PDB entry 3MJG | X-ray diffraction, 2.30 A resolution | chains A and X of the 4 polymer chains in the assembly

# Chain A
Protein: Platelet-derived growth factor subunit B
Source organism: Homo sapiens
UniProt: P01127 (PDGFB_HUMAN); residues -60 to 104 here correspond to UniProt positions 21-185 (UniProt number = residue number + 81)
Amino-acid sequence (172 residues; row label = number of the first residue in the row; numbers below 1 keep their minus sign (Glu-60 is residue -60)):
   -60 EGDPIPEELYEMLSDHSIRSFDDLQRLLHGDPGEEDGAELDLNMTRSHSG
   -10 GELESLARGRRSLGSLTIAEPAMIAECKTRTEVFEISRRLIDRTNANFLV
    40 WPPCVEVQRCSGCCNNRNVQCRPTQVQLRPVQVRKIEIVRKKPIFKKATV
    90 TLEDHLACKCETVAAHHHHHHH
Disordered / not traced: -60 to 5, 103-111
Differences from the reference sequence: expression tag (105-111)
Cystine bridges: Cys16-Cys60, Cys49-Cys97, Cys53-Cys99
Curated features (UniProtKB/Swiss-Prot):
  - site (Involved in receptor binding): Arg27, Ile30
  - glycosylation: Asn-18 (N-linked (GlcNAc...) asparagine)
From the paper describing this entry:
  - contacts within the chain: Arg27-Phe37 (hydrogen bond), Arg27-Ala35 (hydrogen bond), Ile30-Phe37 (hydrophobic contact), Ile30-Val39 (hydrophobic contact), Ile30-Val72 (hydrophobic contact)
  - conformationally variable residues (side-chain flip): Trp40

# Chain X
Protein: Beta-type platelet-derived growth factor receptor
Source organism: Homo sapiens
Notes: EC 2.7.10.1
UniProt: P09619 (PGFRB_HUMAN); residues 33-314 here = UniProt positions 33-314
Amino-acid sequence (289 residues; each row starts with the number of its first residue):
    33 LVVTPPGPELVLNVSSTFVLTCSGSAPVVWERMSQEPPQEMAKAQDGTFS
    83 SVLTLTNLTGLDTGEYFCTHNDSRGLETDERKRLYIFVPDPTVGFLPNDA
   133 EELFIFLTEITEITIPCRVTDPQLVVTLHEKKGDVALPVPYDHQRGFSGI
   183 FEDRSYICKTTIGDREVDSDAYYVYRLQVSSINVSVNAVQTVVRQGENIT
   233 LMCIVIGNEVVNFEWTYPRKESGRLVEPVTDFLLDMPYHIRSILHIPSAE
   283 LEDSGTYTCNVTESVNDHQDEKAINITVVESGHHHHHHH
Disordered / not traced: 105-110, 313-321
Differences from the reference sequence: expression tag (315-321)
Modified residues: Asn89, Asn103, Asn215, Asn230, Asn292, Asn307 (glycosylation site)
Cystine bridges: Cys54-Cys100, Cys149-Cys190, Cys235-Cys291
Ligand contacts:
  - N-acetylglucosamine (NAG; 2-acetamido-2-deoxy-beta-D-glucopyranose), molecule 1: Ala58, Pro59, His102, Asn103
  - N-acetylglucosamine (NAG), molecule 2: Ser213, Ile214, Asn215, Asp302
  - N-acetylglucosamine (NAG), molecule 3: Asn230, His277, Pro279
  - N-acetylglucosamine (NAG), molecule 4: Glu246, Asn292, Gln301, Glu303
  - N-acetylglucosamine (NAG), molecule 5: Thr288, Ala305, Ile306, Asn307
Curated features (UniProtKB/Swiss-Prot):
  - glycosylation (N-linked (GlcNAc...) asparagine): Asn45, Asn89, Asn103, Asn215, Asn230, Asn292, Asn307
From the paper describing this entry:
  - specificity-determining residues: Phe136, Phe138, Tyr205, Phe245, Phe264, Tyr270 (proposed by the authors, not directly observed)

# Interface between chain A and chain X
Contacting residue pairs - 18 pairs, chain A then chain X:
  Glu15(A) with Lys163(X), salt bridge; Lys164(X)
  Asn54(A) with Asp185(X), hydrogen bond (side chain-backbone); Arg186(X), hydrogen bond (side chain-backbone); Tyr205(X); Val206(X), hydrogen bond (side chain-backbone); Tyr207(X)
  Asn55(A) with Asp185(X), hydrogen bond; Tyr207(X), hydrogen bond; Arg208(X); Glu241(X)
  Arg56(A) with Tyr270(X)
  Asn57(A) with Asp185(X), hydrogen bond; Arg208(X)
  Val58(A) with Asp185(X)
  Lys98(A) with Arg186(X)
  Cys99(A) with Arg186(X), hydrogen bond (backbone-side chain)
  Thr101(A) with Glu184(X)
Interface residues without a listed pair, chain A (11 interface residues in all): Ile13, Glu100
Interface residues without a listed pair, chain X (13 interface residues in all): Ser187, Asp267
Interface features reported in the paper:
  - pairs named by the authors: Glu15(A)-Lys163(X) (salt bridge), Lys164(X)-Glu15(A)

# In short
11 residues of chain A and 13 residues of chain X are in contact; the contacts include 7 hydrogen bonds and 1
salt bridge. Polar contacts include Glu15(A)-Lys163(X), Asn54(A)-Asp185(X) and Asn54(A)-Arg186(X). The paper
describes a salt bridge between Glu15(A) and Lys163(X); a contact between Lys164(X) and Glu15(A). The paper
reports specificity determinants Phe136(X), Phe138(X) and Tyr205(X) among others; conformational variability
at Trp40(A).
Chain A is Platelet-derived growth factor subunit B and chain X is Beta-type platelet-derived growth factor
receptor, both from Homo sapiens; the structure, The structure of a platelet derived growth factor receptor
complex, was determined by X-ray diffraction.
